7NGC - chains B and G of the 7 polymer chains in the assembly; structure by electron microscopy, 7.50 A resolution (low resolution: residue-level contacts below are approximate; hydrogen-bond / salt-bridge calls are withheld).

[Chain B]
Protein: Lon protease homolog, mitochondrial
Organism: Homo sapiens
Notes: EC 3.4.21.53
UniProt: P36776 (LONM_HUMAN); residues 123-948 here = UniProt positions 123-948
Amino-acid sequence (853 residues; numbered 107 to 959; the number before each row is that of its first residue):
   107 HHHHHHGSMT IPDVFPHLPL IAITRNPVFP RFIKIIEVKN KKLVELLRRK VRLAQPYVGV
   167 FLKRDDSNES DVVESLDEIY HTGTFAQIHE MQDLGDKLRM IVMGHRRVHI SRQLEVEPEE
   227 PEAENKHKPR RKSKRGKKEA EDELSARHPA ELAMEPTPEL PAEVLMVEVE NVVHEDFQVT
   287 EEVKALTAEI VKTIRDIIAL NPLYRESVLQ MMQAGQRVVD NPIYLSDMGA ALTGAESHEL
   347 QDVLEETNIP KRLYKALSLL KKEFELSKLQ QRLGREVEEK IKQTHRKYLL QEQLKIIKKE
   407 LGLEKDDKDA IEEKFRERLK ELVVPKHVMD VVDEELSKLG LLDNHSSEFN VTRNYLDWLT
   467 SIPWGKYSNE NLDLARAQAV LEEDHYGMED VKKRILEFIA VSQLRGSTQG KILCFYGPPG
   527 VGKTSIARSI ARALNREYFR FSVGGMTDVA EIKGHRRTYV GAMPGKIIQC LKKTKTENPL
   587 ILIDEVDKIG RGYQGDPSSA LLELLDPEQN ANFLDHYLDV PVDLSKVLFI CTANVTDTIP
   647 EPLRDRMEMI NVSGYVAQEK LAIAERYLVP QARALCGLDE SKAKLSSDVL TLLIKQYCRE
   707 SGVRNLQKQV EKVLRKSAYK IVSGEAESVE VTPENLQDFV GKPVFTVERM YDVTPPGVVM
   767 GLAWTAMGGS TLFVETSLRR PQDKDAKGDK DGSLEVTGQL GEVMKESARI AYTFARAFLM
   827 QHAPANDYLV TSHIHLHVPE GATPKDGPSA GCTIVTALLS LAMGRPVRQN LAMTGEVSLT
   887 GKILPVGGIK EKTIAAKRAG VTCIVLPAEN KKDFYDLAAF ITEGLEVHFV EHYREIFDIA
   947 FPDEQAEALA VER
Not modelled in the structure: 107-122, 222-271, 949-959
Differences from the reference sequence: expression tag (107-122, 949-959)
Ion coordination: Mg2+: Thr-530 (together with ATP-gamma-S)
Residues lining bound ligands: ATP-gamma-S (AGS; phosphothiophosphoric acid-adenylate ester): Asp-490, His-491, Tyr-492, Met-494, Pro-524, Pro-525, Gly-526, Val-527, Gly-528, Lys-529, Thr-530, Ser-531, Glu-591, Tyr-661, Ile-669, Tyr-673, Val-709, Arg-710, Gln-713
UniProt features mapped onto this chain:
  - active site: Ser-855, Lys-898
  - binding site (ATP): Gly-523 to Thr-530
  - natural variant: Glu-476 (E476A: In CODASS), Ser-631 (S631Y: In CODASS), Ala-670 (A670V: In CODASS), Arg-672 (R672C: In CODASS), Pro-676 (P676S: In CODASS), Arg-679 (R679H: In CODASS), Arg-721 (R721G: In CODASS), Ala-724 (A724V: In CODASS), Pro-749 (P749S: In CODASS), Gly-767 (G767E: In CODASS), Ile-927 (deletion: In CODASS)
  - mutagenesis: Lys-529 (K529R: Abolishes ATPase activity, and presumably ATP-driven protein unfolding, but does not block access to the proteolytic active site or prevent a substrate from binding to it), Trp-770 (W770A: Has low basal, but normal stimulated ATPase activity, and retains peptidase activity; W770P: Has normal basal, but low stimulated ATPase activity, and abolishes peptidase activity), Ser-855 (S855A: Lacks both ATPase and protease activity, but retains DNA binding activity), Thr-880 (T880V: Enhances the basal, but not the stimulated ATPase activity), Gly-893 (G893A: Has low basal, but normal stimulated ATPase activity, and retains peptidase activity; G893P: Has normal basal, but low stimulated ATPase activity, and abolishes peptidase activity), Gly-894 (G894A/S: Enhances the basal, but not the stimulated ATPase activity, and retains peptidase activity; G894P: Enhances the basal, but not the stimulated ATPase activity, and abolishes peptidase activity)
Reported in the primary citation:
  - mutagenesis - K529R, E591Q, T803V, E812A, S855A: abolished catalytic activity (proteolytic activity)
  - mutagenesis - S855A: unchanged catalytic activity (ATPase activity)
  - catalytic residues: Thr-803, His-841, His-843, Ser-855
  - catalytic residues: Glu-801, Arg-815, Lys-898 (proposed by the authors, not directly observed)
  - mutagenesis - T803V: decreased catalytic activity on ATPase
  - mutagenesis - H841F, H843F: abolished catalytic activity on proteolytically
  - mutagenesis - E801A: decreased catalytic activity (protease activity)
  - mutagenesis - E801A, E812A: decreased catalytic activity (ATPase activity)
  - mutagenesis - K529R, E591Q: abolished catalytic activity on ATPase

[Chain G]
Protein: substrate protein
Organism: Homo sapiens
Amino-acid sequence (55 residues; row label = number of the first residue in the row; X marks 55 residues of unknown identity (built as UNK)):
    59 XXXXXXXXXX XXXXXXXXXX XXXXXXXXXX XXXXXXXXXX XXXXXXXXXX XXXXX
Not modelled in the structure: 88-113

[Chain B / chain G interface]
Chain B residues in contact with chain G, 4 residues: Thr-564, Tyr-565, Val-566, Tyr-599

[Overview]
Chain B and chain G make no direct contact in this assembly. Bound to chain B: ATP-gamma-S. The paper reports
catalytic residues Thr-803(B), His-841(B) and His-843(B) among others; K529R, E591Q and T803V of chain B,
among others, abolish catalytic activity (proteolytic activity); 8 substitutions were tested in all.
Here chain B is Lon protease homolog, mitochondrial and chain G is substrate protein, both from Homo sapiens.
Entry 7NGC (P2a-state of wild type human mitochondrial LONP1 protease with bound substrate protein and in
presence of ...) was determined by electron microscopy, deposited together with 7NFY, 7NG4, 7NG5 and 7NGF.
